8Q1B - chains a and c of the 33 polymer chains in the assembly; structure by electron microscopy, 3.40 A resolution.

Chain a:
Name: Cytochrome c oxidase subunit 1
Source organism: Schizosaccharomyces pombe
Notes: EC 7.1.1.9
UniProt: P07657 (COX1_SCHPO); the construct has insertions or renumbered stretches relative to UniProt, so the offset changes along the chain: 1-399 = UniProt 1-399; 401-538 = UniProt 400-537
Sequence (538 residues; each row starts with the number of its first residue):
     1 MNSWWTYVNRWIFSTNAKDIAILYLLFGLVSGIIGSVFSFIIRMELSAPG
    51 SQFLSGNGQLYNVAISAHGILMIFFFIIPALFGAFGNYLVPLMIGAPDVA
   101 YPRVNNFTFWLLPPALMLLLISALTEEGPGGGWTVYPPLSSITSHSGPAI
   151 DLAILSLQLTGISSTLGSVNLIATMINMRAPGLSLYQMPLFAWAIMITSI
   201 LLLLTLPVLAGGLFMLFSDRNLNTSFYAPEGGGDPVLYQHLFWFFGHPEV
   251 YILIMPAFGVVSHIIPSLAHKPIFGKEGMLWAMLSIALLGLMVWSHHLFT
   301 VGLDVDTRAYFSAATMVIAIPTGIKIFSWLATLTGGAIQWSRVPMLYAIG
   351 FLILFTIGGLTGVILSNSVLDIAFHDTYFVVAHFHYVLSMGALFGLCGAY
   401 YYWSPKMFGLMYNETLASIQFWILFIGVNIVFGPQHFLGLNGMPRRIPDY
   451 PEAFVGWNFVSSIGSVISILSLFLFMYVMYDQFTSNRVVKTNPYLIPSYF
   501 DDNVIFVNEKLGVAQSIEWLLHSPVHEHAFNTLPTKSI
Not modelled in the structure: 1
Differences from the reference sequence: insertion (400)
Ion coordination: Ca2+: Glu45, Gly50; heme a Fe site 1: His68, His385; Cu ion: His247, His297; heme a Fe site 2 near His383 (its only coordinating residue here)
Small-molecule neighbours:
  - heme a (HEA), molecule 1: Leu25, Gly28, Leu29, Ser36, Ser39, Ile42, Arg43, Leu46, Tyr61, Ile65, His68, Gly69, Met72, Ile73, Phe76, Ile77, Gly132, Trp133, Tyr378, Phe384, His385, Leu388, Ser389, Leu393, Leu396, Leu424, Val428, Val431, Phe432, Gln435, Arg445, Arg446, Ile447, Ser468, Leu472, Phe475
  - heme a (HEA), molecule 2: Trp133, Thr134, Trp243, Val250, Tyr251, His296, His297, Thr315, Ile318, Ala319, Thr322, Gly323, Phe327, Phe355, Thr356, Gly359, Leu360, Gly362, Val363, Leu365, Ser366, Asp371, His375, Asp376, Val380, His383, Phe384, Val387, Leu388
Curated features (UniProtKB/Swiss-Prot):
  - binding site (Ca(2+)): Glu45, Ala48, Gly50, Pro448
  - binding site (Fe(II)-heme a): His68, His385
  - binding site (Cu cation): His247, His296, His297
  - binding site (O2): Tyr251
  - binding site (Mg(2+)): His375, Asp376
  - binding site (heme a3): His383
  - cross-link: His247 to Tyr251 (1'-histidyl-3'-tyrosine (His-Tyr))

Chain c:
Name: Cytochrome c oxidase subunit 3
Source organism: Schizosaccharomyces pombe
Notes: EC 7.1.1.9
UniProt: P14575 (COX3_SCHPO); residues 1-269 here = UniProt positions 1-269
Sequence (269 residues; row label = number of the first residue in the row):
     1 MNLSTKFQGHPYHIVSASPWPFFLSVVLFFNCLAATLYLHGYKHSSVFFG
    51 ISFLGLLATMYLWFRDMSTEANIHGAHTKAVTKGLKIGFMLFLISETFLF
   101 ASIFWAFFHSSLSPTFELGAVWPPVGIADKTIDPLEVPLLNTVILLTSGA
   151 SLTYAHYSLIARNRENALKGLYMTIALSFLFLGGQAYEYWNAPFTISDSV
   201 YGASFYFATGLHGIHIIVGTILLLAATYNIYTYHLTNTHHNGFECGIYYW
   251 HFCDVVWLFLYLTIYIWGS
Not modelled in the structure: 1

Interface between chain a and chain c:
Contacting residue pairs - 56 pairs, chain a then chain c:
  Phe13(a) with Ala17(c), hydrogen bond (backbone-backbone); Ser18(c); Pro19(c), hydrophobic
  Thr15(a) with Val15(c)
  Pro97(a) with His10(c); Tyr12(c)
  Tyr101(a) with Gly84(c), hydrogen bond (side chain-backbone); Leu85(c), hydrophobic; Gly88(c)
  Arg103(a) with Pro21(c); Trp63(c)
  Phe107(a) with Pro21(c); Leu24(c), hydrophobic; Ser25(c); Trp63(c), hydrophobic
  Trp110(a) with Phe22(c), hydrophobic; Ser25(c), hydrogen bond (backbone-side chain)
  Leu111(a) with Ser25(c), hydrogen bond (backbone-side chain)
  Pro114(a) with Ser25(c); Phe29(c), hydrophobic
  Leu118(a) with Phe29(c), hydrophobic
  Gly147(a) with His40(c), hydrogen bond (backbone-side chain)
  Pro148(a) with Tyr42(c)
  Asp151(a) with His40(c)
  Leu152(a) with Thr36(c)
  Leu155(a) with Cys32(c), hydrophobic
  Val169(a) with Leu91(c)
  Asn177(a) with Ala80(c); Gly84(c)
  Met178(a) with Tyr12(c), hydrogen bond
  Leu203(a) with Leu91(c), hydrophobic
  Leu204(a) with Phe98(c), hydrophobic
  Pro207(a) with Ser95(c); Leu99(c), hydrophobic
  Val208(a) with Phe98(c); Ser102(c)
  Gly212(a) with Ser102(c)
  Met215(a) with Phe207(c), hydrophobic
  Phe217(a) with Leu39(c), hydrophobic
  Asn221(a) with Leu39(c)
  Leu222(a) with Ile196(c), hydrophobic
  Asn223(a) with Ser197(c)
  Thr224(a) with Ile196(c)
  Ser225(a) with Ser199(c), hydrogen bond (side chain-backbone); Val200(c), hydrogen bond (side chain-backbone)
  Phe226(a) with Ala203(c), hydrophobic
  Pro229(a) with Glu117(c)
  Gly231(a) with Val200(c)
  Gly232(a) with Thr115(c); Val200(c)
  Leu237(a) with His109(c)
  His240(a) with Trp105(c)
  Leu241(a) with Trp105(c), hydrophobic
  His528(a) with His10(c), hydrogen bond
  Asn531(a) with Gly9(c); His10(c)
Interface residues without a listed pair, chain a (53 interface residues in all): Ile12, Ser14, Pro102, Asn106, Ile172, Ala210, Gly211, Phe214, Arg220, Glu230, Gly233, Asp234, Val236, Trp294
Interface residues without a listed pair, chain c (42 interface residues in all): Ser16, Leu28, Met67, Ala106, Ser204

Summary:
53 residues of chain a and 42 residues of chain c are in contact; the contacts include 9 hydrogen bonds. Polar
pairs include Tyr101(a)-Gly84(c), Trp110(a)-Ser25(c) and Leu111(a)-Ser25(c). Bound to chain a: heme a.
Chain a is Cytochrome c oxidase subunit 1 and chain c is Cytochrome c oxidase subunit 3, both from
Schizosaccharomyces pombe; the structure, III2-IV1 respiratory supercomplex from S. pombe, was determined by
electron microscopy.
